PDB entry 6RG4 | X-ray diffraction, 1.25 A resolution | chain A

== Chain A ==
Protein: Carbonic anhydrase 2
From: Homo sapiens
Notes: EC 4.2.1.1
UniProtKB: P00918 (CAH2_HUMAN); the author numbering skips numbers that UniProt does not, so the offset changes along the chain: 1-125 = UniProt 1-125; 127-261 = UniProt 126-260
Amino-acid sequence (260 residues; row label = number of the first residue in the row; note: 1 number in that range is skipped by the numbering (no residue carries it; nothing is unmodelled there)):
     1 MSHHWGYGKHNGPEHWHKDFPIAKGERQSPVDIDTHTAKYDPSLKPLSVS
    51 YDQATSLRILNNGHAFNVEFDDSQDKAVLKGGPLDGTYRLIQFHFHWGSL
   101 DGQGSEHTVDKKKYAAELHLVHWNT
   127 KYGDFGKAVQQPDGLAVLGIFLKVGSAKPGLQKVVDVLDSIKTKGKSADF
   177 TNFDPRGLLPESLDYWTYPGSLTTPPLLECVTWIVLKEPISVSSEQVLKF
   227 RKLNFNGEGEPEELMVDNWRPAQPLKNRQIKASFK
Not modelled in the structure: 1-2
Swiss-Prot annotation at these positions:
  - active site: His64 (Proton donor/acceptor)
  - binding site (Zn(2+)): His94, His96, His119
  - binding site (substrate): Thr199, Thr200
  - site: Tyr7 (Fine-tunes the proton-transfer properties of H-64), Asn62 (Fine-tunes the proton-transfer properties of H-64), Asn67 (Fine-tunes the proton-transfer properties of H-64), Gln92 (Involved in the binding of some activators, including histamine and L-histidine)
  - modified residue: Ser2 (N-acetylserine), Ser166 (Phosphoserine), Ser173 (Phosphoserine)

== In short ==
Curated annotation (UniProt) lists active-site residue His64, 3 Zn2+-binding residues and substrate-binding
residues Thr199 and Thr200.
Chain A is Carbonic anhydrase 2 (Homo sapiens); the structure, Crystal structure of human Carbonic anhydrase
II in complex with (R)-4-(2-benzyl-4-methylpiperazin-1-yl)benzenesulfonamide, was determined by X-ray
diffraction, deposited together with 6RG3, 6RHJ and 6RHK.
